2ZJ0 - chains A and B of the 4 polymer chains in the assembly; structure by X-ray diffraction, 2.42 A resolution.

Chain A (and B):
Name: Adenosylhomocysteinase
Source organism: Mycobacterium tuberculosis
Notes: EC 3.3.1.1; chain B of this document is another copy of the same molecule, construct and numbering; everything in this record applies to it too
UniProtKB: P60176 (SAHH_MYCTU); residues 2-495 here = UniProt positions 2-495
Sequence (495 residues; row label = number of the first residue in the row):
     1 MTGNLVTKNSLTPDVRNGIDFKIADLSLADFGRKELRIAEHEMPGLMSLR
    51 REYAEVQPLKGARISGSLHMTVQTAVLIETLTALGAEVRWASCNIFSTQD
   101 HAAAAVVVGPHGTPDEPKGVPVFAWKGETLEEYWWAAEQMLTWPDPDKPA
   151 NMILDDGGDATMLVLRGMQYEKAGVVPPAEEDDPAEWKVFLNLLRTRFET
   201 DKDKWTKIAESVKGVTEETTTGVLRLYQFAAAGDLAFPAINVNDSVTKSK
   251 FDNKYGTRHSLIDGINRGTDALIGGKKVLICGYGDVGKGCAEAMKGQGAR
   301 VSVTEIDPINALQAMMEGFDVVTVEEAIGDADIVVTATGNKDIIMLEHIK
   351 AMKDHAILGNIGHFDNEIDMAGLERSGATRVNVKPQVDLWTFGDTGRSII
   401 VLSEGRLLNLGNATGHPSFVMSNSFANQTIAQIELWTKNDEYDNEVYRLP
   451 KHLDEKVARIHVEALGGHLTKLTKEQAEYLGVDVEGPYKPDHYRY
Not modelled in the structure: 1-9 (chain B: 1-10)
Construct notes: expression tag (1)
Residues lining bound ligands:
  - 2-fluoroadenosine (2FA; 2-(6-amino-2-fluoro-purin-9-yl)-5-hydroxymethyl-tetrahydro-furan-3,4-diol): Leu68, His69, Thr71, Gln73, Thr74, Asp156, Glu218, Thr219, Lys248, Asp252, His363, Leu407, Asn409, Leu410, Thr414, Gly415, His416, Met421, Phe425
  - NAD (nicotinamide-adenine-dinucleotide), molecule 1: Thr219, Thr220, Thr221, Asp252, Asn253, Thr257, Gly282, Tyr283, Gly284, Asp285, Val286, Gly287, Thr304, Glu305, Ile306, Asp307, Asn310, Ala337, Thr338, Gly339, Asn340, Ile343, Ile361, Gly362, His363, Leu407, Asn409, His416
  - NAD, molecule 2: Thr470, Leu472, Gln476, Leu480, Lys489, Tyr493

How chain A and chain B interact:
Residue-residue contacts - 136 pairs, chain A then chain B:
  Leu224(A) - Tyr479(B)
  Leu224(A) - Leu480(B)
  Tyr227(A) - His492(B)  hydrogen bond
  Gln228(A) - Tyr479(B)  hydrogen bond (side chain-backbone)
  Asp244(A) - His492(B)  salt bridge
  Asp244(A) - Arg494(B)  hydrogen bond (backbone-side chain)
  Val246(A) - Ile309(B)  hydrophobic
  Val246(A) - Arg494(B)
  Lys250(A) - Tyr495(B)  hydrogen bond (side chain-backbone)
  Phe251(A) - Ile309(B)
  Phe251(A) - Leu312(B)  hydrophobic
  Phe251(A) - Gln313(B)
  Phe251(A) - Met316(B)  hydrophobic
  Tyr255(A) - Gln313(B)
  Tyr255(A) - Met316(B)  hydrophobic
  Tyr255(A) - Glu317(B)  hydrogen bond
  Arg258(A) - Met316(B)  hydrogen bond (side chain-backbone)
  Gly284(A) - Tyr493(B)
  Asp285(A) - Tyr495(B)
  Lys288(A) - Tyr495(B)
  Glu292(A) - Glu317(B)
  Glu305(A) - Leu469(B)
  Glu305(A) - Thr470(B)  hydrogen bond (backbone-backbone)
  Ile306(A) - Leu469(B)
  Ile306(A) - Thr470(B)
  Ile306(A) - Leu472(B)  hydrophobic
  Ile306(A) - Tyr488(B)  hydrophobic
  Asp307(A) - Tyr488(B)
  Asp307(A) - Lys489(B)  salt bridge
  Pro308(A) - Glu455(B)
  Pro308(A) - Ala458(B)
  Pro308(A) - Arg459(B)
  Pro308(A) - Val462(B)
  Pro308(A) - Leu469(B)
  Pro308(A) - Tyr488(B)
  Ile309(A) - Val246(B)  hydrophobic
  Ile309(A) - Phe251(B)
  Ile309(A) - Ala458(B)
  Ile309(A) - Tyr495(B)
  Asn310(A) - Lys489(B)
  Asn310(A) - Tyr493(B)  hydrogen bond
  Asn310(A) - Tyr495(B)
  Ala311(A) - Leu469(B)  hydrophobic
  Leu312(A) - Phe251(B)  hydrophobic
  Leu312(A) - Asn423(B)
  Leu312(A) - His461(B)
  Leu312(A) - Val462(B)
  Leu312(A) - Leu465(B)  hydrophobic
  Gln313(A) - Phe251(B)
  Gln313(A) - Tyr255(B)
  Gln313(A) - Tyr495(B)  hydrogen bond (side chain-backbone)
  Met315(A) - Leu465(B)  hydrophobic
  Met315(A) - Gly467(B)
  Met316(A) - Tyr255(B)  hydrophobic
  Met316(A) - Arg258(B)  hydrogen bond (backbone-side chain)
  Glu317(A) - Tyr255(B)  hydrogen bond
  Glu317(A) - Glu292(B)
  Val321(A) - Gly467(B)
  Val321(A) - His468(B)  hydrogen bond (backbone-backbone)
  Val322(A) - His468(B)
  Glu326(A) - His468(B)  salt bridge
  Gly339(A) - Tyr479(B)
  Gly339(A) - Leu480(B)
  Asn340(A) - Leu472(B)
  Asn340(A) - Gln476(B)
  Asn340(A) - Tyr479(B)
  Asn340(A) - Leu480(B)
  Lys341(A) - Gln476(B)  hydrogen bond (backbone-side chain)
  Lys341(A) - Tyr479(B)
  Asp342(A) - Glu475(B)
  Asp342(A) - Gln476(B)  hydrogen bond (backbone-side chain)
  Ile343(A) - Gln476(B)
  Asn366(A) - Tyr479(B)  hydrogen bond
  Asn423(A) - Leu312(B)
  Arg448(A) - His492(B)
  Glu455(A) - Pro308(B)
  Glu455(A) - Ile309(B)
  Ala458(A) - Pro308(B)
  Ala458(A) - Ile309(B)
  Arg459(A) - Pro308(B)
  His461(A) - Leu312(B)
  Val462(A) - Pro308(B)
  Val462(A) - Ala311(B)  hydrophobic
  Val462(A) - Leu312(B)
  Leu465(A) - Met315(B)  hydrophobic
  Gly467(A) - Met315(B)
  Gly467(A) - Val321(B)
  His468(A) - Val321(B)  hydrogen bond (backbone-backbone)
  His468(A) - Val322(B)
  His468(A) - Thr323(B)
  His468(A) - Glu326(B)  salt bridge
  Leu469(A) - Glu305(B)
  Leu469(A) - Pro308(B)  hydrophobic
  Leu469(A) - Ala311(B)  hydrophobic
  Thr470(A) - Glu305(B)  hydrogen bond (backbone-backbone)
  Thr470(A) - Ile306(B)
  Leu472(A) - Ile306(B)  hydrophobic
  Leu472(A) - Asn340(B)
  Glu475(A) - Lys341(B)  salt bridge
  Gln476(A) - Asn340(B)
  Gln476(A) - Lys341(B)  hydrogen bond (side chain-backbone)
  Gln476(A) - Asp342(B)  hydrogen bond (side chain-backbone)
  Gln476(A) - Ile343(B)
  Tyr479(A) - Leu224(B)
  Tyr479(A) - Gln228(B)  hydrogen bond (backbone-side chain)
  Tyr479(A) - Gly339(B)
  Tyr479(A) - Asn340(B)
  Tyr479(A) - Lys341(B)
  Tyr479(A) - Asn366(B)
  Leu480(A) - Leu224(B)
  Leu480(A) - Gly339(B)
  Leu480(A) - Asn340(B)
  Tyr488(A) - Ile306(B)
  Tyr488(A) - Asp307(B)
  Tyr488(A) - Pro308(B)
  Lys489(A) - Asp307(B)  salt bridge
  Lys489(A) - Asn310(B)
  His492(A) - Tyr227(B)
  His492(A) - Asp244(B)
  His492(A) - Arg448(B)
  Tyr493(A) - Gly284(B)
  Tyr493(A) - Asn310(B)
  Tyr493(A) - Arg494(B)  hydrogen bond (backbone-side chain)
  Arg494(A) - Asp244(B)  hydrogen bond (side chain-backbone)
  Arg494(A) - Val246(B)
  Arg494(A) - Lys250(B)  hydrogen bond (backbone-side chain)
  Arg494(A) - Tyr493(B)  hydrogen bond (side chain-backbone)
  Arg494(A) - Arg494(B)
  Tyr495(A) - Lys250(B)  hydrogen bond (backbone-side chain)
  Tyr495(A) - Asp285(B)
  Tyr495(A) - Lys288(B)
  Tyr495(A) - Asp307(B)
  Tyr495(A) - Ile309(B)
  Tyr495(A) - Asn310(B)
  Tyr495(A) - Gln313(B)  hydrogen bond (backbone-side chain)
  Tyr495(A) - Arg494(B)
Also at the interface, not in a pair above, chain A (64 interface residues in all): Asn241, Thr304, Thr323, Phe364, Lys451, Asp454, Lys471
Also at the interface, not in a pair above, chain B (65 interface residues in all): Asn241, Thr304, Phe364, Asp454, Gly466, Lys471, Glu478

Summary:
64 residues of chain A face 65 of chain B across their interface, with 26 hydrogen bonds and 6 salt bridges.
Among the polar pairs are Asp244(A)-His492(B), Asp307(A)-Lys489(B) and Glu326(A)-His468(B). Chain A binds
2-fluoroadenosine and NAD.
Both chains are Adenosylhomocysteinase (Mycobacterium tuberculosis). Entry 2ZJ0 (Crystal structure of
Mycobacterium tuberculosis S-Adenosyl-L-homocysteine hydrolase in ternary complex with NAD and
2-fluoroadenosine) was determined by X-ray diffraction, deposited together with 2ZIZ, 2ZJ1, 3CE6 and 3DHY.
